Entry 6VO0 (electron microscopy, 3.52 A resolution); this record covers chains A and B of the 12 polymer chains in the assembly.

# Chain A
Name: Envelope glycoprotein gp120
Source organism: Human immunodeficiency virus 1
UniProtKB: Q2N0S6 (Q2N0S6_9HIV1); the construct lacks a stretch of the UniProt sequence and is renumbered around it, so the offset changes along the chain: 31-141 = UniProt 30-140; 150-184 = UniProt 141-175; 189-309 = UniProt 188-308; 312-323 = UniProt 309-320; 2 more segments
Chain sequence (475 residues; row label = number of the first residue in the row; note: 15 numbers in that range are skipped by the numbering (no residue carries them; nothing is unmodelled there); a row labelled like 184A-184L holds insertion residues (184A, then the next letters in order)):
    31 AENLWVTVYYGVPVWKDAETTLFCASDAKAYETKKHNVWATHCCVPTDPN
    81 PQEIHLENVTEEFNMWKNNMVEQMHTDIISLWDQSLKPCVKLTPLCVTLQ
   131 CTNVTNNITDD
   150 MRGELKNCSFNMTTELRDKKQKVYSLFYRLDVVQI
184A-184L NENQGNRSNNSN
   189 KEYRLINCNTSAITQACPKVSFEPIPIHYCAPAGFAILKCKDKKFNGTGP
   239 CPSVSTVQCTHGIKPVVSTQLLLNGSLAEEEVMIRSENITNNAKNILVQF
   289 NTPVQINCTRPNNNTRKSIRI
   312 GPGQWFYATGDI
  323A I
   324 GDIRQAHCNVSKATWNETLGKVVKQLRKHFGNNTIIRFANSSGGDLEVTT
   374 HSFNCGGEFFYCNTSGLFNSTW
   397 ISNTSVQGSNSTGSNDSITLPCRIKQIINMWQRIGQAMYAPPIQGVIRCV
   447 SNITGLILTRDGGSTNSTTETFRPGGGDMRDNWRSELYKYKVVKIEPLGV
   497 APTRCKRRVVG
Unresolved in the structure: 60-63, 184A-184L, 397-412, 458-463, 504-507
Construct notes: conflict Lys64 (Glu63 in Q2N0S6), Cys73 (Ala72 in Q2N0S6), Trp316 (Ala313 in Q2N0S6), Asn332 (Thr330 in Q2N0S6), Cys501 (Ala498 in Q2N0S6)
Cystine bridges: Cys54-Cys74, Cys119-Cys205, Cys126-Cys196, Cys131-Cys157, Cys218-Cys247, Cys228-Cys239, Cys296-Cys331, Cys378-Cys445, Cys385-Cys418
Covalently attached groups: N-acetylglucosamine (NAG) linked to Asn88, Asn133, Asn137, Asn156, Asn160, Asn197, Asn234, Asn262, Asn276, Asn295, Asn301, Asn332, Asn363, Asn386, Asn392, Asn448

# Chain B
Name: Envelope glycoprotein gp41
Source organism: Human immunodeficiency virus 1
UniProtKB: Q2N0S6 (Q2N0S6_9HIV1); residues 512-664 here correspond to UniProt positions 509-661 (UniProt number = residue number - 3)
Chain sequence (153 residues; row label = number of the first residue in the row):
   512 AVGIGAVFLGFLGAAGSTMGAASMTLTVQARNLLSGIVQQQSNLLRAPEC
   562 QQHLLKLTVWGIKQLQARVLAVERYLRDQQLLGIWGCSGKLICCTNVPWN
   612 SSWSNRNLSEIWDNMTWLQWDKEISNYTQIIYGLLEESQNQQEKNEQDLL
   662 ALD
Unresolved in the structure: 512-520, 547-567, 664
Construct notes: conflict Pro559 (Ile556 in Q2N0S6), Cys561 (Ala558 in Q2N0S6), Cys605 (Thr602 in Q2N0S6)
Cystine bridges: Cys598-Cys604

# Chain A / chain B interface
Disulfides between the chains: Cys501(A)-Cys605(B)
Contacting residue pairs (85):
  Ala31(A) with Ser612(B)
  Leu34(A) with Pro609(B); Trp610(B), hydrogen bond (backbone-backbone); Leu619(B), hydrophobic
  Trp35(A) with Thr606(B); Asn607(B); Val608(B); Pro609(B); Trp610(B)
  Val36(A) with Thr606(B); Val608(B), hydrogen bond (backbone-backbone); Pro609(B); Trp610(B), hydrophobic; Trp614(B), hydrophobic; Ile642(B), hydrophobic
  Thr37(A) with Ile603(B); Cys604(B)
  Val38(A) with Trp596(B), hydrophobic; Leu602(B); Ile603(B); Cys604(B), hydrogen bond (backbone-backbone); Leu646(B), hydrophobic
  Tyr39(A) with Ser534(B); Leu602(B); Ile603(B), hydrophobic; Trp623(B); Trp628(B), hydrophobic
  Tyr40(A) with Leu537(B); Ala541(B), hydrophobic; Leu544(B); Gln590(B); Leu593(B), hydrophobic; Leu602(B), hydrogen bond (backbone-backbone)
  Gly41(A) with Leu537(B); Gln540(B); Ala541(B)
  Val42(A) with Trp628(B), hydrophobic
  Pro43(A) with Trp628(B)
  Val44(A) with Trp628(B); Leu629(B)
  Trp45(A) with Leu523(B), hydrophobic; Ala526(B), hydrophobic; Leu629(B), hydrophobic
  Lys46(A) with Asp632(B), salt bridge
  Phe53(A) with Gln575(B); Ala578(B), hydrophobic
  His72(A) with Trp571(B)
  Ile84(A) with Gly521(B); Gly524(B)
  Leu86(A) with Leu523(B)
  Asn88(A) with Gly527(B)
  Ser110(A) with Val570(B); Trp571(B)
  Leu111(A) with Trp571(B), hydrophobic
  Gln114(A) with Thr569(B), hydrogen bond; Val570(B); Trp571(B)
  Ala221(A) with Leu544(B)
  Lys490(A) with Arg585(B)
  Ile491(A) with Phe522(B), hydrophobic; Arg585(B), hydrogen bond (backbone-side chain)
  Pro493(A) with Leu544(B), hydrophobic
  Val496(A) with Trp628(B); Trp631(B), hydrogen bond (backbone-side chain); Ile635(B); Ile642(B), hydrophobic
  Ala497(A) with Met530(B), hydrophobic; Trp610(B); Trp623(B), hydrophobic; Trp631(B)
  Pro498(A) with Trp610(B), hydrophobic; Ile622(B), hydrophobic; Trp623(B), hydrogen bond (backbone-side chain); Trp631(B)
  Thr499(A) with Trp623(B)
  Arg500(A) with Leu619(B)
  Cys501(A) with Cys605(B), disulfide; Thr606(B)
  Lys502(A) with Cys605(B)
  Arg503(A) with Trp596(B), hydrogen bond (side chain-backbone); Gly597(B), hydrogen bond (side chain-backbone); Cys605(B), hydrogen bond (side chain-backbone); Thr606(B), hydrogen bond (backbone-backbone); Gln650(B); Gln653(B)
Other interface residues (no listed pair), chain A (42 interface residues in all): Asn33, Val89, Gly222, Ala224, Leu226, Thr244, Glu492, Leu494
Other interface residues (no listed pair), chain B (55 interface residues in all): Ala525, Ala533, Leu545, Ser546, Lys574, Ala582, Tyr586, Asp589, Leu592, Cys598

# Summary
Chain A and chain B form an interface of 42 and 55 residues respectively; the contacts include 1 disulfide
bond, 12 hydrogen bonds and 1 salt bridge. Among the polar pairs are Lys46(A)-Asp632(B), Gln114(A)-Thr569(B)
and Ile491(A)-Arg585(B).
Chain A is Envelope glycoprotein gp120 and chain B is Envelope glycoprotein gp41, both from Human
immunodeficiency virus 1; the structure, BG505 SOSIP.v5.2 in complex with rabbit Fab 43A2, was determined by
electron microscopy.
